Entry 6REP (electron microscopy, 3.10 A resolution); this record covers chains T and Y of the 31 polymer chains in the assembly.

[Chain T]
Protein: ATP synthase subunit alpha
From: Polytomella sp. Pringsheim 198.80
UniProt: A0ZW40 (A0ZW40_9CHLO); numbering as in UniProt (aligned over 1-562)
Amino-acid sequence (562 residues; numbered 1 to 562; the number before each row is that of its first residue):
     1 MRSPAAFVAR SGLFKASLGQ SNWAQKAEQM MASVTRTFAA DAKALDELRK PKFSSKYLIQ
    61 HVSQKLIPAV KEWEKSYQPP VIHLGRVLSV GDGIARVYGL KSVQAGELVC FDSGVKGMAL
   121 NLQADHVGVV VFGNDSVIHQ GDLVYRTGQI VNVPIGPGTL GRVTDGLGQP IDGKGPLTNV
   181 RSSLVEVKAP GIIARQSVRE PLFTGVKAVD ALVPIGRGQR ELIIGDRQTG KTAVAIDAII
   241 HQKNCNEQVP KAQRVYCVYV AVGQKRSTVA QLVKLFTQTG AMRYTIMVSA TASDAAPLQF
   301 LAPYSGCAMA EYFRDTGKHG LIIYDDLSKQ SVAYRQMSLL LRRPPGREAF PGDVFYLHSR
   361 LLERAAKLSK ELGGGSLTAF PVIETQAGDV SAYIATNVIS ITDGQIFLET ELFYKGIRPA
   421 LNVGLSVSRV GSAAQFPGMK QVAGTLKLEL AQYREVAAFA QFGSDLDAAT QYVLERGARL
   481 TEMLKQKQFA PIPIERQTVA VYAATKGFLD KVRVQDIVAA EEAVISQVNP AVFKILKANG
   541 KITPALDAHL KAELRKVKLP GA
Disordered / not traced: 1-39
Sequence notes: conflict Arg-266 (Lys in A0ZW40)
Metal / ion sites: Mg2+: Thr-232 (together with ATP)
Residues lining bound ligands: ATP (adenosine-5'-triphosphate): Asp-226, Arg-227, Gln-228, Thr-229, Gly-230, Lys-231, Thr-232, Ala-233, Glu-384, Phe-413, Arg-418, Pro-419, Gln-486, Lys-487, Gln-488
From the paper describing this entry:
  - binding site for the ligand ADP: Arg-429

[Chain Y]
Protein: ATP synthase subunit beta
From: Polytomella sp. Pringsheim 198.80
Notes: EC 7.1.2.2
UniProt: A0ZW41 (A0ZW41_9CHLO); numbering as in UniProt (aligned over 1-574)
Amino-acid sequence (574 residues; row label = number of the first residue in the row):
     1 MALRYAAGLA KNVVQRQGAS LNIARAFAAE PAPAIDAGYV SQVIGPVVDV RFDGELPSIL
    61 SSLEVEGHSV RLVLEVAQHM GDNTVRCIAM DSTDGLVRGQ KVVDTGSPIK VPVGRGTLGR
   121 IMNVIGEPVD EQGPIDAADI WSIHREAPEF TEQSTEQEIL VTGIKVVDLL APYQRGGKIG
   181 LFGGAGVGKT VLIMELINNV AKAHGGFSVF AGVGERTREG NDLYREMIES GVIKLGAERG
   241 NSKCTLVYGQ MNEPPGARAR VALTGLTVAE YFRDIEGQDV LLFVDNIFRF TQANSEVSAL
   301 LGRIPSAVGY QPTLATDLGG LQERITTTTK GSITSVQAVY VPADDLTDPA PATTFAHLDA
   361 TTVLSRSIAE LGIYPAVDPL DSTSRMLNPN VIGAEHYNVA RGVQKVLQDY KNLQDIIAIL
   421 GMDELSEEDK LTVARARKIQ RFLSQPFQVA EVFTGTPGKY VDLADTISGF QGVLTGKYDD
   481 LPEMAFYMVG DIKEVKEKAD KMAKDIASRK EADNKKVSEE LKDIPSLDKL VSEIKEVVIE
   541 EDDGLEEDFK AEALSSETVV LNEEGKSVPL PKKN
Disordered / not traced: 1-35, 557-574
Sequence notes: conflict Ala-350 (Gly in A0ZW41), Leu-387 (Arg in A0ZW41)

[Chain T / chain Y interface]
Contacting residue pairs (115):
  Gly-99(T) / Arg-98(Y)  hydrogen bond (backbone-side chain)
  Leu-100(T) / Arg-98(Y)  hydrogen bond (backbone-side chain)
  Lys-101(T) / Arg-98(Y)
  Ser-102(T) / Val-97(Y)
  Val-103(T) / Leu-96(Y)
  Val-103(T) / Val-97(Y)
  Gln-104(T) / Gly-95(Y)
  Gln-104(T) / Leu-96(Y)
  Gln-104(T) / Val-97(Y)
  Ala-105(T) / Val-43(Y)  hydrophobic
  Ala-105(T) / Thr-93(Y)
  Ala-105(T) / Asp-94(Y)
  Ala-105(T) / Gly-95(Y)  hydrogen bond (backbone-backbone)
  Ala-105(T) / Leu-96(Y)  hydrogen bond (backbone-backbone)
  Leu-120(T) / Val-43(Y)
  Asn-121(T) / Val-43(Y)
  Asn-121(T) / Ile-44(Y)
  Leu-122(T) / Gln-42(Y)
  Leu-122(T) / Val-43(Y)  hydrogen bond (backbone-backbone)
  Leu-122(T) / Leu-96(Y)
  Leu-122(T) / Arg-98(Y)
  Gln-123(T) / Ser-41(Y)
  Gln-123(T) / Gln-42(Y)
  Gln-123(T) / Ile-44(Y)
  Gln-123(T) / Arg-98(Y)  hydrogen bond (backbone-side chain)
  Ala-124(T) / Ser-41(Y)
  Ala-124(T) / Gln-42(Y)
  His-126(T) / Arg-98(Y)
  Val-127(T) / Arg-98(Y)
  Pro-157(T) / Leu-545(Y)
  Pro-157(T) / Phe-549(Y)
  Leu-160(T) / Leu-545(Y)  hydrophobic
  Asn-179(T) / Glu-546(Y)
  Asn-179(T) / Phe-549(Y)
  Asn-179(T) / Lys-550(Y)
  Val-180(T) / Phe-549(Y)
  Arg-181(T) / Phe-549(Y)
  Arg-181(T) / Glu-552(Y)  salt bridge
  Glu-186(T) / Asp-94(Y)
  Pro-190(T) / Thr-217(Y)
  Gly-191(T) / Thr-217(Y)
  Ile-192(T) / Thr-217(Y)
  Ile-192(T) / Gly-220(Y)
  Ile-192(T) / Asn-221(Y)
  Ile-192(T) / Tyr-248(Y)  hydrophobic
  Ile-192(T) / Gln-250(Y)
  Ile-193(T) / Val-129(Y)
  Ile-193(T) / Asp-130(Y)
  Ile-193(T) / Glu-131(Y)
  Ile-193(T) / Tyr-224(Y)  hydrophobic
  Arg-195(T) / Thr-217(Y)
  Arg-195(T) / Asn-221(Y)
  Ser-197(T) / Asp-222(Y)
  Val-198(T) / Arg-218(Y)
  Arg-220(T) / Arg-216(Y)
  Glu-247(T) / Ile-539(Y)
  Gln-248(T) / Ile-539(Y)
  Val-249(T) / Ile-539(Y)
  Pro-250(T) / Val-538(Y)
  Pro-250(T) / Glu-540(Y)
  Lys-251(T) / Glu-540(Y)  hydrogen bond (backbone-side chain)
  Lys-251(T) / Asp-542(Y)
  Lys-251(T) / Asp-543(Y)
  Arg-254(T) / Ile-539(Y)
  Arg-254(T) / Glu-540(Y)  hydrogen bond (side chain-backbone)
  Arg-254(T) / Asp-542(Y)
  Arg-254(T) / Asp-543(Y)  salt bridge
  Tyr-256(T) / Asp-543(Y)
  Tyr-256(T) / Leu-545(Y)
  Arg-283(T) / Glu-541(Y)
  Arg-283(T) / Asp-543(Y)  salt bridge
  Tyr-284(T) / Asp-543(Y)
  Tyr-312(T) / Phe-549(Y)
  Tyr-312(T) / Glu-552(Y)
  Thr-316(T) / Glu-552(Y)
  Lys-318(T) / Leu-545(Y)
  Arg-343(T) / Ile-44(Y)
  Pro-344(T) / Ala-299(Y)
  Pro-344(T) / Gly-302(Y)
  Gly-352(T) / Glu-296(Y)
  Asp-353(T) / Pro-46(Y)
  Asp-353(T) / Leu-300(Y)
  Phe-355(T) / Arg-258(Y)
  Phe-355(T) / Glu-296(Y)
  Tyr-356(T) / Ser-92(Y)
  Tyr-356(T) / Asn-252(Y)
  Tyr-356(T) / Glu-253(Y)
  Tyr-356(T) / Pro-254(Y)  hydrophobic
  Tyr-356(T) / Arg-258(Y)
  Ser-359(T) / Met-251(Y)
  Ser-359(T) / Asn-252(Y)
  Glu-363(T) / Thr-217(Y)  hydrogen bond
  Glu-363(T) / Met-251(Y)
  Glu-363(T) / Asn-252(Y)
  Ser-400(T) / Arg-216(Y)  hydrogen bond (backbone-side chain)
  Ser-400(T) / Met-251(Y)
  Ile-401(T) / Arg-216(Y)  hydrogen bond (backbone-side chain)
  Ile-401(T) / Met-251(Y)  hydrophobic
  Thr-402(T) / Arg-216(Y)  hydrogen bond (backbone-side chain)
  Asp-403(T) / Arg-216(Y)
  Asp-403(T) / Arg-218(Y)  salt bridge
  Arg-429(T) / Arg-216(Y)
  Arg-429(T) / Arg-218(Y)
  Arg-429(T) / Glu-219(Y)
  Asn-529(T) / Leu-527(Y)
  Ala-531(T) / Val-531(Y)  hydrophobic
  Ile-535(T) / Leu-527(Y)  hydrophobic
  Ile-535(T) / Leu-530(Y)  hydrophobic
  Ile-535(T) / Val-531(Y)  hydrophobic
  Ala-538(T) / Ile-534(Y)  hydrophobic
  Ala-545(T) / Leu-530(Y)
  Ala-548(T) / Ile-524(Y)  hydrophobic
  His-549(T) / Ile-524(Y)
  His-549(T) / Pro-525(Y)  hydrogen bond (side chain-backbone)
  His-549(T) / Leu-527(Y)
Other interface residues (no listed pair), chain T (76 interface residues in all): Ile-150, Ile-155, Gly-156, Lys-188, Ala-189, Gln-196, Phe-313, Arg-360, Ser-391, Asn-397, Ile-399, Val-430, Lys-534, Pro-544, Leu-546, Glu-553
Other interface residues (no listed pair), chain Y (61 interface residues in all): Gly-45, Asp-91, Ile-121, Ala-185, Arg-225, Pro-255, Arg-289, Gln-292, Ala-343, Ser-526

[In short]
76 residues of chain T and 61 residues of chain Y are in contact; the contacts include 13 hydrogen bonds and 4
salt bridges. Polar contacts include Arg-181(T)/Glu-552(Y), Arg-254(T)/Asp-543(Y) and Arg-283(T)/Asp-543(Y).
Bound to chain T: ATP. The paper reports a binding site for the ligand ADP at Arg-429(T).
Here chain T is ATP synthase subunit alpha and chain Y is ATP synthase subunit beta, both from Polytomella sp.
Pringsheim 198.80. Entry 6REP (Cryo-EM structure of Polytomella F-ATP synthase, Primary rotary state 3,
composite map) was determined by electron microscopy together with 6RD4, 6RD5, 6RD6, 6RD7, 6RD8, 6RD9 and 46
further entries from the same study.
